PDB entry 2V5H | X-ray diffraction, 2.75 A resolution | chains A and B of the 12 polymer chains in the assembly

# Chain A (and B)
Molecule: Acetylglutamate kinase
Source organism: Synechococcus elongatus
Notes: EC 2.7.2.8; chain B of this document is another copy of the same molecule, construct and numbering; everything in this record applies to it too
UniProtKB: Q6V1L5 (ARGB_SYNP7); residue numbers follow UniProt; this construct covers 1-301
Amino-acid sequence (321 residues; row label = number of the first residue in the row; numbers below 1 keep their minus sign (Met-19 is residue -19)):
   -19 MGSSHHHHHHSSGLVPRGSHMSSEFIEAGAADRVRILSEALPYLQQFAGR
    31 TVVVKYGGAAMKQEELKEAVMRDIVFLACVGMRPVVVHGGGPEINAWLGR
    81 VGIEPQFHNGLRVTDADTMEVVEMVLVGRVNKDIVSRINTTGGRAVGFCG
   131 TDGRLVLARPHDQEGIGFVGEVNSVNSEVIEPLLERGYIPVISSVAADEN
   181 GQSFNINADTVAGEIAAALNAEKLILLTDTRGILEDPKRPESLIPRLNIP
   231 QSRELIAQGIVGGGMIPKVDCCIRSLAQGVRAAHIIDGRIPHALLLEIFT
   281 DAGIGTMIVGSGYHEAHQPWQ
Not modelled in the structure: -19 to 7, 292-301 (chain B: -19 to 7, 297-301)
Curated features (UniProtKB/Swiss-Prot):
  - binding site (substrate): Gly70, Gly71, Arg92, Asn185
  - site (Transition state stabilizer): Lys35, Lys248
From the paper describing this entry:
  - conformationally variable residues (side-chain flip): Tyr23, Met287
  - mutagenesis - Q258A: abolished catalytic activity
  - mutagenesis - D250A, L256A: unchanged binding to Nitrogen regulatory protein P-II

# Interface between chain A and chain B
Contacting residue pairs (59; chain A residue first):
  Trp77(A) with Glu100(B); Met104(B), hydrophobic
  Arg80(A) with Val81(B)
  Val81(A) with Arg80(B)
  Glu100(A) with Trp77(B); Arg109(B), salt bridge
  Glu103(A) with Gly108(B); Lys112(B)
  Met104(A) with Trp77(B), hydrophobic; Met104(B); Arg109(B)
  Val107(A) with Gly108(B); Lys112(B)
  Gly108(A) with Glu103(B); Val107(B); Gly108(B)
  Arg109(A) with Glu100(B), salt bridge; Met104(B)
  Lys112(A) with Glu103(B); Val107(B); Cys129(B); Asp132(B), salt bridge
  Val115(A) with Thr131(B)
  Ser116(A) with Thr131(B); Ala177(B); Gly181(B), hydrogen bond (side chain-backbone)
  Asn119(A) with Thr131(B), hydrogen bond (side chain-backbone); Arg134(B)
  Thr120(A) with Glu179(B); Asn180(B); Gly181(B)
  Ala125(A) with Asp132(B); Gly133(B), hydrogen bond (backbone-backbone)
  Val126(A) with Phe128(B), hydrophobic; Asp132(B); Gly133(B); Val159(B), hydrophobic
  Gly127(A) with Asp132(B), hydrogen bond (backbone-side chain)
  Phe128(A) with Val126(B), hydrophobic
  Cys129(A) with Lys112(B)
  Thr131(A) with Val115(B); Asn119(B), hydrogen bond (backbone-side chain)
  Asp132(A) with Lys112(B), salt bridge; Ala125(B); Val126(B); Gly127(B), hydrogen bond (side chain-backbone)
  Gly133(A) with Ala125(B), hydrogen bond (backbone-backbone)
  Arg134(A) with Asn119(B)
  Glu158(A) with Arg166(B), hydrogen bond (backbone-side chain)
  Val159(A) with Val126(B), hydrophobic
  Pro162(A) with Arg166(B)
  Arg166(A) with Glu158(B), hydrogen bond (side chain-backbone); Val159(B); Pro162(B)
  Tyr168(A) with Glu158(B)
  Glu179(A) with Thr120(B)
  Asn180(A) with Thr120(B)
  Gly181(A) with Ser116(B), hydrogen bond (backbone-side chain); Thr120(B)
Also at the interface, not in a pair above, chain A (36 interface residues in all): Ile83, Val101, Val105, Leu163, Ala177
Also at the interface, not in a pair above, chain B (35 interface residues in all): Ile83, Val101, Val105, Tyr168

# Summary
Chain A and chain B form an interface of 36 and 35 residues respectively; the contacts include 10 hydrogen
bonds and 4 salt bridges. Polar pairs include Glu100(A)-Arg109(B), Lys112(A)-Asp132(B) and
Ser116(A)-Gly181(B). From the paper: Q258A of chain A abolishes catalytic activity; conformational variability
at Tyr23(A) and Met287(A); 3 substitutions were tested in all.
Both chains are Acetylglutamate kinase (Synechococcus elongatus). Entry 2V5H (Controlling the storage of
nitrogen as arginine: the complex of PII and acetylglutamate kinase from Synechococcus ...) was determined by
X-ray diffraction (same publication as 2JJ4).
